Entry 7XHN (electron microscopy, 3.71 A resolution); this record covers chains N and O of the 20 polymer chains in the assembly.

# Chain N
Name: Centromere protein N
From: Homo sapiens
Reference sequence: Q96H22 (CENPN_HUMAN); residue numbers follow UniProt; this construct covers 1-339
Amino-acid sequence (345 residues; each row starts with the number of its first residue):
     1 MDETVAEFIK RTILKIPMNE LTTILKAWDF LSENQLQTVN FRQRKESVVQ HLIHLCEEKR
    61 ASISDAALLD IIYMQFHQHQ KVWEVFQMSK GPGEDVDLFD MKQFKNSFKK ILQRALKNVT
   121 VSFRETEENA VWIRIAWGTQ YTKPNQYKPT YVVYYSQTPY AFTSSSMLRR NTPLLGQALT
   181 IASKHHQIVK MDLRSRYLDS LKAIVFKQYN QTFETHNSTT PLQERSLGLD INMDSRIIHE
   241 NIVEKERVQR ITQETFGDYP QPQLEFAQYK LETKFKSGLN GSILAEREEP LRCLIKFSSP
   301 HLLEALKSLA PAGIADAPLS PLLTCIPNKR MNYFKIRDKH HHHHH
Not modelled in the structure: 212-233, 277-288, 340-345
Construct notes: expression tag (340-345)
Curated features (UniProtKB/Swiss-Prot):
  - modified residue (Phosphoserine): S226, S235, S282
  - mutagenesis: R11 (R11A: Decreases the binding to centromeres), R196 (R196A: Decreases the binding to centromeres)
From the paper describing this entry:
  - mutagenesis - K270A/K296A, K270E/K296E: decreased localization to centromere
  - mutagenesis - E3A/E7A, E3K/E7K: decreased localization

# Chain O
Name: Centromere protein O
From: Homo sapiens
Reference sequence: Q9BU64 (CENPO_HUMAN); residues 1-300 here = UniProt positions 1-300
Amino-acid sequence (300 residues; row label = number of the first residue in the row):
     1 MEQANPLRPD GESKGGVLAH LERLETQVSR SRKQSEELQS VQAQEGALGT KIHKLRRLRD
    61 ELRAVVRHRR ASVKACIANV EPNQTVEINE QEALEEKLEN VKAILQAYHF TGLSGKLTSR
   121 GVCVCISTAF EGNLLDSYFV DLVIQKPLRI HHHSVPVFIP LEEIAAKYLQ TNIQHFLFSL
   181 CEYLNAYSGR KYQADRLQSD FAALLTGPLQ RNPLCNLLSF TYKLDPGGQS FPFCARLLYK
   241 DLTATLPTDV TVTCQGVEVL STSWEEQRAS HETLFCTKPL HQVFASFTRK GEKLDMSLVS
Not modelled in the structure: 1-94
Curated features (UniProtKB/Swiss-Prot):
  - modified residue: S35 (Phosphoserine)

# Chain N / chain O interface
Residue-residue contacts - 47 pairs, chain N then chain O:
  D95(N) - L161(O)
  D95(N) - I164(O)
  V96(N) - N216(O)  hydrogen bond (backbone-side chain)
  D97(N) - N216(O)
  D97(N) - L217(O)
  D97(N) - K240(O)  salt bridge
  L98(N) - L217(O)  hydrophobic
  F99(N) - N212(O)  hydrogen bond (backbone-side chain)
  F99(N) - L217(O)
  D100(N) - Q210(O)  hydrogen bond
  D100(N) - L217(O)
  D100(N) - S219(O)
  D100(N) - R236(O)  salt bridge
  M101(N) - Q210(O)
  E128(N) - F158(O)
  N129(N) - F158(O)
  N129(N) - I159(O)
  N129(N) - N212(O)
  N129(N) - P213(O)
  S156(N) - P213(O)
  Q157(N) - P160(O)
  Q157(N) - L161(O)
  Q157(N) - I164(O)
  Q157(N) - N212(O)
  Q157(N) - P213(O)
  Q157(N) - N216(O)
  T158(N) - V157(O)
  T158(N) - P160(O)
  P159(N) - I164(O)
  Y160(N) - K167(O)
  F206(N) - H153(O)
  F206(N) - V157(O)  hydrophobic
  K207(N) - H152(O)
  K207(N) - H153(O)
  Q208(N) - H153(O)  hydrogen bond (side chain-backbone)
  Q208(N) - S154(O)
  Q208(N) - V157(O)
  Y209(N) - H152(O)  hydrogen bond
  N210(N) - H151(O)
  N210(N) - H152(O)
  Q211(N) - F139(O)
  Q211(N) - H152(O)
  Q211(N) - H153(O)
  Q211(N) - S154(O)
  E254(N) - R120(O)
  N328(N) - R149(O)
  N328(N) - H152(O)
Other interface residues (no listed pair), chain N (26 interface residues in all): S89, K90, E94, K202
Other interface residues (no listed pair), chain O (25 interface residues in all): V155, Y168, R211

# In short
26 residues of chain N and 25 residues of chain O are in contact, with 5 hydrogen bonds and 2 salt bridges.
Polar pairs include D97(N)-K240(O), D100(N)-R236(O) and V96(N)-N216(O). The paper reports that K270A/K296A and
K270E/K296E of chain N reduce localization to centromere; E3A/E7A and E3K/E7K of chain N reduce localization.
Chain N is Centromere protein N and chain O is Centromere protein O, both from Homo sapiens; the structure,
Structure of human inner kinetochore CCAN-DNA complex, was determined by electron microscopy, deposited
together with 7XHO.
